Entry 6PXQ (X-ray diffraction, 2.80 A resolution); this record covers chains A and B.

== Chain A ==
Protein: Thrombin light chain
Organism: Homo sapiens
Notes: EC 3.4.21.5
UniProt: P00734 (THRB_HUMAN); residues 1-14 here correspond to UniProt positions 336-349 (UniProt number = residue number + 335)
Amino-acid sequence (33 residues; numbered 1 to 15 plus 18 insertion-coded residues; the number before each row is that of its first residue; a row labelled like 14A-14M holds insertion residues (14A, then the next letters in order)):
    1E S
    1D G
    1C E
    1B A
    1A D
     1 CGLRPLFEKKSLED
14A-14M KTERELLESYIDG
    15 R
UniProt features mapped onto this chain:
  - site: Arg-15 (Cleavage)

== Chain B ==
Protein: Thrombin heavy chain
Organism: Homo sapiens
Notes: EC 3.4.21.5
UniProt: P00734 (THRB_HUMAN); the construct lacks a stretch of the UniProt sequence and is renumbered around it, so the offset changes along the chain: 16-36 = UniProt 364-384; 37-60 = UniProt 386-409; 61-77 = UniProt 419-435; 78-97 = UniProt 437-456; 7 more segments
Amino-acid sequence (259 residues; each row starts with the number of its first residue; note: 1 number in that range is skipped by the numbering (no residue carries it; nothing is unmodelled there); a row labelled like 60A-60I holds insertion residues (60A, then the next letters in order)):
    16 IVEGSDAEIGMSPWQVMLFRK
   36A S
    37 PQELLCGASLISDRWVLTAAHCLL
60A-60I YPPWDKNFT
    61 ENDLLVRIGKHSRTRYE
   77A R
    78 NIEKISMLEKIYIHPRYNWR
   97A E
    98 NLDRDIALMKLKKPVAFSDYIHPVCLPDRETA
129A-129C ASL
   130 LQAGYKGRVTGWGNLKETWT
149A-149E ANVGK
   150 GQPSVLQVVNLPIVERPVCKDSTRIRITDNMFCAG
  184A Y
   185 KP
186A-186D DEGK
   187 RGDACEGASGGPFVMKSP
204A-204B FN
   205 NRWYQMGIVSWGE
   219 GCD
  221A R
   222 DGKYGFYTHVFRLKKWIQKVIDQFGE
Unresolved in the structure: 148-149, 149A-149E, 150, 186A-186D, 246-247
Differences from the reference sequence: engineered mutation Ala-194 (Asp567 in P00734)
Disulfide bonds: Cys-42/Cys-58, Cys-168/Cys-182, Cys-191/Cys-220
Covalent attachments: N-acetylglucosamine (NAG) linked to Asn-60G
UniProt features mapped onto this chain:
  - region: Ala-183 to Val-200 (High affinity receptor-binding region which is also known as the TP508 peptide)
  - active site (Charge relay system): His-57, Asp-102, Ser-195
  - glycosylation: Asn-60G (N-linked (GlcNAc...) (complex) asparagine)
What the authors report for this chain:
  - conformationally variable residues (loop rearrangement): Trp-141 to Asn-143, Asp-189, Trp-215 to Glu-217
  - contacts within the chain: Gly-43/Gly-193 (hydrogen bond)
  - specificity-determining residues: Asp-189, Gly-216 (citing earlier work)
  - catalytic residues: His-57, Gly-193, Ser-195
  - mutagenesis - D194A (5-fold): decreased binding to Na+
  - mutagenesis - D194A: unchanged stability in response to GuHCl
  - mutagenesis - D194A: decreased stability in response to PPACK
  - mutagenesis - D194A: decreased catalytic activity on fibrinogen
  - mutagenesis - D194A: decreased catalytic activity on PAR1
  - mutagenesis - D194A: decreased catalytic activity on protein C
  - mutagenesis - D194A/S195A (20-fold): decreased binding to FPR

== How chain A and chain B interact ==
Cross-chain cystine bridges: Cys-1(A)/Cys-122(B)
Contacting residue pairs - 55 pairs, chain A then chain B:
  Cys-1(A) / Val-121(B)
  Cys-1(A) / Cys-122(B)  disulfide
  Cys-1(A) / Arg-206(B)  hydrogen bond (backbone-side chain)
  Asp-1A(A) / His-119(B)  hydrogen bond (backbone-side chain)
  Asp-1A(A) / Arg-206(B)
  Ala-1B(A) / Arg-206(B)  hydrogen bond (backbone-side chain)
  Glu-1C(A) / Phe-114(B)
  Glu-1C(A) / Pro-120(B)
  Gly-2(A) / Pro-120(B)  hydrogen bond (backbone-backbone)
  Gly-2(A) / Val-121(B)
  Gly-2(A) / Cys-122(B)  hydrogen bond (backbone-side chain)
  Gly-2(A) / Arg-206(B)
  Gly-2(A) / Trp-207(B)  hydrogen bond (backbone-backbone)
  Leu-3(A) / His-119(B)  hydrogen bond (backbone-side chain)
  Leu-3(A) / Arg-206(B)
  Arg-4(A) / Met-26(B)
  Arg-4(A) / Trp-29(B)
  Arg-4(A) / Arg-137(B)
  Arg-4(A) / Trp-207(B)
  Pro-5(A) / Ser-115(B)
  Pro-5(A) / Asp-116(B)
  Pro-5(A) / His-119(B)
  Leu-6(A) / Ile-24(B)
  Leu-6(A) / Asp-116(B)
  Phe-7(A) / Glu-23(B)
  Phe-7(A) / Ile-24(B)
  Glu-8(A) / Lys-202(B)  salt bridge
  Glu-8(A) / Asn-205(B)
  Glu-8(A) / Trp-207(B)  hydrogen bond
  Asp-14(A) / Glu-23(B)
  Asp-14(A) / Arg-137(B)  salt bridge
  Lys-14A(A) / Glu-23(B)  hydrogen bond (backbone-side chain)
  Thr-14B(A) / Met-26(B)
  Thr-14B(A) / Arg-137(B)  hydrogen bond
  Thr-14B(A) / Asn-159(B)
  Glu-14C(A) / Arg-137(B)
  Glu-14C(A) / Lys-202(B)  salt bridge
  Glu-14E(A) / Lys-135(B)  salt bridge
  Glu-14E(A) / Asn-159(B)
  Glu-14E(A) / Tyr-184A(B)
  Leu-14F(A) / Lys-135(B)
  Leu-14F(A) / Gly-136(B)
  Leu-14F(A) / Asn-159(B)
  Leu-14F(A) / Trp-207(B)  hydrophobic
  Leu-14G(A) / Pro-204(B)  hydrophobic
  Ser-14I(A) / Gly-133(B)
  Ser-14I(A) / Tyr-134(B)
  Ser-14I(A) / Lys-135(B)  hydrogen bond (side chain-backbone)
  Tyr-14J(A) / Leu-129C(B)  hydrophobic
  Tyr-14J(A) / Tyr-134(B)  hydrogen bond (backbone-side chain)
  Tyr-14J(A) / Lys-135(B)  hydrogen bond (side chain-backbone)
  Tyr-14J(A) / Met-201(B)
  Tyr-14J(A) / Lys-202(B)
  Tyr-14J(A) / Pro-204(B)
  Asp-14L(A) / Tyr-134(B)
Also at the interface, not in a pair above, chain A (22 interface residues in all): Ser-1E
Also at the interface, not in a pair above, chain B (30 interface residues in all): Gly-25, Pro-28, Ile-47, Tyr-117, Ile-242

== Summary ==
The interface between chain A and chain B involves 22 residues on one side and 30 on the other, with 1
disulfide bond, 13 hydrogen bonds and 4 salt bridges. Polar pairs include Glu-8(A)/Lys-202(B),
Glu-14E(A)/Lys-135(B) and Asp-14(A)/Arg-137(B). From the paper: catalytic residues His-57(B), Gly-193(B) and
Ser-195(B); D194A of chain B reduces binding to Na+.
Chain A is Thrombin light chain and chain B is Thrombin heavy chain, both from Homo sapiens; the structure,
Crystal structure of human thrombin mutant D194A, was determined by X-ray diffraction, deposited together with
6PXJ.
